Entry 2XYE (X-ray diffraction, 2.00 A resolution); this record covers chains A and B.

# Chain A
Molecule: Protease
Source organism: Human immunodeficiency virus 1 (Z2/CDC-Z34 ISOLATE)
Notes: EC 3.4.23.16
Reference sequence: P03366 (POL_HV1B1); residues 1-99 here correspond to UniProt positions 501-599 (UniProt number = residue number + 500)
Sequence (99 residues; each row starts with the number of its first residue):
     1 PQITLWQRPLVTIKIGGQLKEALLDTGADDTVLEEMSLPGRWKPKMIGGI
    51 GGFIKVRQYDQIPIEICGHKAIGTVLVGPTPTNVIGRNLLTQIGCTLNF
Differences from the reference sequence: engineered mutation Pro63 (Leu563 in P03366), Thr82 (Val582 in P03366), Val84 (Ile584 in P03366)
Curated features (UniProtKB/Swiss-Prot):
  - region (Dimerization of protease): Pro1 to Leu5, Gly49 to Lys55, Asn88 to Phe99
  - active site: Asp25 (For protease activity)
  - site: Phe99 (Cleavage)
Residues lining bound ligands: CXG (methyl N-[(2S)-1-[2-[(4R)-5-[[(2S)-3,3-dimethyl-1-methylamino-1-oxo-butan-2-yl]amino]-4-hydroxy-5-oxo-4-(phenylmethyl)pentyl]-2-[(4-phenylphenyl)methyl]hydrazinyl]-3,3-dimethyl-1-oxo-butan-2-yl]carbamate): Arg8, Leu23, Asp25, Gly27, Ala28, Asp29, Asp30, Val32, Ile47, Gly48, Gly49, Ile50, Pro81, Thr82, Val84

# Chain B
Molecule: Protease
Source organism: Human immunodeficiency virus 1 (Z2/CDC-Z34 ISOLATE)
Notes: EC 3.4.23.16
Reference sequence: P03366 (POL_HV1B1); residues 101-199 here correspond to UniProt positions 501-599 (UniProt number = residue number + 400)
Sequence (99 residues; numbered 101 to 199; the number before each row is that of its first residue):
   101 PQITLWQRPLVTIKIGGQLKEALLDTGADDTVLEEMSLPGRWKPKMIGGI
   151 GGFIKVRQYDQIPIEICGHKAIGTVLVGPTPTNVIGRNLLTQIGCTLNF
Differences from the reference sequence: engineered mutation Pro163 (Leu563 in P03366), Thr182 (Val582 in P03366), Val184 (Ile584 in P03366)
Curated features (UniProtKB/Swiss-Prot):
  - region (Dimerization of protease): Pro101 to Leu105, Gly149 to Lys155, Asn188 to Phe199
  - active site: Asp125 (For protease activity)
  - site: Phe199 (Cleavage)
Residues lining bound ligands: CXG (methyl N-[(2S)-1-[2-[(4R)-5-[[(2S)-3,3-dimethyl-1-methylamino-1-oxo-butan-2-yl]amino]-4-hydroxy-5-oxo-4-(phenylmethyl)pentyl]-2-[(4-phenylphenyl)methyl]hydrazinyl]-3,3-dimethyl-1-oxo-butan-2-yl]carbamate): Arg108, Leu123, Asp125, Gly127, Ala128, Asp129, Asp130, Val132, Ile147, Gly148, Gly149, Ile150, Phe153, Pro181, Thr182, Val184

# Interface between chain A and chain B
Residue-residue contacts (96):
  Pro1(A) - Leu197(B)
  Pro1(A) - Asn198(B)
  Pro1(A) - Phe199(B)  hydrogen bond (backbone-backbone)
  Gln2(A) - Thr196(B)  hydrogen bond
  Gln2(A) - Leu197(B)
  Gln2(A) - Asn198(B)  hydrogen bond
  Ile3(A) - Thr196(B)
  Ile3(A) - Leu197(B)  hydrogen bond (backbone-backbone)
  Leu5(A) - Thr126(B)
  Leu5(A) - Arg187(B)  hydrogen bond (backbone-side chain)
  Leu5(A) - Thr191(B)
  Leu5(A) - Cys195(B)
  Trp6(A) - Arg187(B)  hydrogen bond (backbone-side chain)
  Trp6(A) - Thr191(B)
  Gln7(A) - Arg187(B)
  Arg8(A) - Asp129(B)  salt bridge
  Arg8(A) - Arg187(B)
  Pro9(A) - Thr126(B)
  Pro9(A) - Arg187(B)
  Pro9(A) - Leu197(B)  hydrophobic
  Leu23(A) - Gly127(B)
  Leu24(A) - Thr126(B)  hydrogen bond (backbone-side chain)
  Leu24(A) - Leu197(B)  hydrophobic
  Asp25(A) - Asp125(B)
  Asp25(A) - Thr126(B)
  Asp25(A) - Gly127(B)  hydrogen bond (side chain-backbone)
  Thr26(A) - Leu105(B)
  Thr26(A) - Pro109(B)
  Thr26(A) - Leu124(B)  hydrogen bond (side chain-backbone)
  Thr26(A) - Asp125(B)
  Thr26(A) - Thr126(B)  hydrogen bond (side chain-backbone)
  Thr26(A) - Leu197(B)
  Gly27(A) - Leu123(B)
  Gly27(A) - Leu124(B)
  Gly27(A) - Asp125(B)
  Asp29(A) - Arg108(B)  salt bridge
  Gly49(A) - Pro181(B)
  Ile50(A) - Gly149(B)
  Ile50(A) - Ile150(B)
  Ile50(A) - Gly151(B)  hydrogen bond (backbone-backbone)
  Ile50(A) - Gly152(B)
  Ile50(A) - Ile154(B)  hydrophobic
  Ile50(A) - Thr180(B)
  Ile50(A) - Pro181(B)
  Gly51(A) - Gly151(B)
  Gly51(A) - Gly152(B)
  Gly51(A) - Ile154(B)
  Gly52(A) - Gly151(B)
  Ile54(A) - Ile150(B)
  Cys67(A) - Phe199(B)  hydrophobic
  His69(A) - Phe199(B)
  Thr80(A) - Ile150(B)
  Pro81(A) - Gly149(B)
  Pro81(A) - Ile150(B)
  Arg87(A) - Leu105(B)  hydrogen bond (side chain-backbone)
  Arg87(A) - Trp106(B)  hydrogen bond (side chain-backbone)
  Arg87(A) - Gln107(B)
  Arg87(A) - Arg108(B)
  Arg87(A) - Pro109(B)
  Leu90(A) - Leu105(B)  hydrophobic
  Thr91(A) - Leu105(B)
  Thr91(A) - Trp106(B)
  Gln92(A) - Trp106(B)
  Ile93(A) - Phe199(B)
  Gly94(A) - Asn198(B)
  Gly94(A) - Phe199(B)
  Cys95(A) - Leu105(B)
  Cys95(A) - Leu197(B)  hydrophobic
  Cys95(A) - Asn198(B)
  Cys95(A) - Phe199(B)  hydrophobic
  Thr96(A) - Gln102(B)  hydrogen bond
  Thr96(A) - Ile103(B)
  Thr96(A) - Thr196(B)
  Thr96(A) - Leu197(B)
  Thr96(A) - Asn198(B)  hydrogen bond (backbone-backbone)
  Leu97(A) - Pro101(B)
  Leu97(A) - Gln102(B)
  Leu97(A) - Ile103(B)  hydrogen bond (backbone-backbone)
  Leu97(A) - Leu124(B)  hydrophobic
  Leu97(A) - Thr126(B)
  Leu97(A) - Cys195(B)  hydrophobic
  Leu97(A) - Thr196(B)
  Leu97(A) - Leu197(B)  hydrophobic
  Asn98(A) - Pro101(B)
  Asn98(A) - Gln102(B)  hydrogen bond
  Asn98(A) - Gly194(B)
  Asn98(A) - Cys195(B)
  Asn98(A) - Thr196(B)  hydrogen bond (backbone-backbone)
  Asn98(A) - Asn198(B)  hydrogen bond
  Phe99(A) - Pro101(B)  hydrogen bond (backbone-backbone)
  Phe99(A) - Ile103(B)  hydrophobic
  Phe99(A) - Cys167(B)  hydrophobic
  Phe99(A) - His169(B)
  Phe99(A) - Ile193(B)
  Phe99(A) - Gly194(B)
  Phe99(A) - Cys195(B)  hydrophobic
Also at the interface, not in a pair above, chain A (38 interface residues in all): Thr4, Ile47, Phe53, Val84
Also at the interface, not in a pair above, chain B (37 interface residues in all): Thr104, Val132, Ile147, Phe153, Leu190

# Summary
Chain A and chain B form an interface of 38 and 37 residues respectively; the contacts include 20 hydrogen
bonds and 2 salt bridges. Among the polar pairs are Arg8(A)-Asp129(B), Asp29(A)-Arg108(B) and
Gln2(A)-Thr196(B). Compound CXG is bound between chain A and chain B.
Both chains are Protease (Human immunodeficiency virus 1 (Z2/CDC-Z34 ISOLATE)). Entry 2XYE (HIV-1 Inhibitors
with a Tertiary-Alcohol-containing Transition-State Mimic and various P2 and P1 prime Substituents) was
determined by X-ray diffraction, deposited together with 2XYF.
